7U5D - chains 1 and H of the 13 polymer chains in the assembly; structure by electron microscopy, 3.52 A resolution.

# Chain 1
Molecule: crRNA
From: Aeromonas salmonicida
Sequence (60 nucleotides; each row starts with the number of its first residue):
     1 CCAAGAAAAG GACUGGAAGA AAUCAUCCAA GUUGGGGACU AUUUUCUGCC GUAUAGGCAG

# Chain H
Name: Cas6
From: Aeromonas salmonicida
Chain sequence (206 residues; numbered 1 to 206; the number before each row is that of its first residue):
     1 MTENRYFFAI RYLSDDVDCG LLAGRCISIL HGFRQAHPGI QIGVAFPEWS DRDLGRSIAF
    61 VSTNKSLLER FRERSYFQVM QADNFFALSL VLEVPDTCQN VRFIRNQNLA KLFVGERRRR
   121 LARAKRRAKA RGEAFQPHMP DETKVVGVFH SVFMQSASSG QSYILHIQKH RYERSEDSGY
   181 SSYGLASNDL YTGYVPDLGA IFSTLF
Disordered / not traced: 1-3, 206

# Interface between chain 1 and chain H
Contacting residue pairs - 41 pairs, chain 1 then chain H:
  U44(1) with Phe153(H), base contact
  U45(1) with Phe113(H), base contact; Ile164(H), base contact
  C46(1) with Gly115(H), phosphate contact; Glu116(H), phosphate contact; Arg119(H), salt bridge to the phosphate; Gln161(H), base contact; Ser162(H), base contact; Tyr163(H), base contact
  U47(1) with Arg119(H), salt bridge to the phosphate
  G48(1) with Arg119(H), phosphate contact
  C49(1) with Arg123(H), salt bridge to the phosphate; Arg126(H), salt bridge to the phosphate
  C50(1) with Arg123(H), salt bridge to the phosphate
  G51(1) with Arg123(H), hydrogen bond to the base; Arg127(H), salt bridge to the phosphate
  U52(1) with Arg127(H), salt bridge to the phosphate; Arg131(H), hydrogen bond to the phosphate
  A53(1) with Arg127(H), salt bridge to the phosphate
  U54(1) with Arg117(H), hydrogen bond to the base; Pro137(H), phosphate contact; His138(H), hydrogen bond to the phosphate; Met139(H), base contact; Pro140(H), sugar contact
  A55(1) with Lys111(H), salt bridge to the phosphate
  G56(1) with Asn108(H), phosphate contact; Lys111(H), salt bridge to the phosphate; Arg120(H), base contact
  G57(1) with Arg120(H), hydrogen bond to the base; Asn188(H), hydrogen bond to the phosphate; Asp189(H), phosphate contact
  C58(1) with Gln107(H), hydrogen bond to the base; Ser187(H), hydrogen bond to the phosphate; Asn188(H), hydrogen bond to the phosphate; Asp189(H), hydrogen bond to the phosphate; Tyr191(H), phosphate contact
  A59(1) with Gln107(H), phosphate contact
  G60(1) with His31(H), sugar contact; Ala157(H), phosphate contact; Tyr163(H), hydrogen bond to the base; Ser182(H), hydrogen bond to the phosphate
Interface residues without a listed pair, chain H (33 interface residues in all): Gln35, Leu121, Gln136, Tyr183

# Summary
Chain 1 and chain H form an interface of 17 and 33 residues respectively; the contacts include 12 hydrogen
bonds and 10 salt bridges. Polar pairs include G51(1)-Arg123(H), U54(1)-Arg117(H) and G57(1)-Arg120(H).
Chain 1 is crRNA and chain H is Cas6, both from Aeromonas salmonicida; the structure, I-F3b Cascade-TniQ full
R-loop complex, was determined by electron microscopy, deposited together with 7U5E.
